PDB entry 1KO6 | X-ray diffraction, 3.00 A resolution | chains C and D of the 4 polymer chains in the assembly

Chain C:
Protein: Nuclear Pore Complex Protein Nup98
From: Homo sapiens
Notes: fragment: C-terminal Autoproteolytic Domain (Sequence database residues 677-863)
UniProtKB: P52948 (NUP98_HUMAN); residue numbers follow UniProt; this construct covers 678-863
Amino-acid sequence (187 residues; numbered 677 to 863; the number before each row is that of its first residue):
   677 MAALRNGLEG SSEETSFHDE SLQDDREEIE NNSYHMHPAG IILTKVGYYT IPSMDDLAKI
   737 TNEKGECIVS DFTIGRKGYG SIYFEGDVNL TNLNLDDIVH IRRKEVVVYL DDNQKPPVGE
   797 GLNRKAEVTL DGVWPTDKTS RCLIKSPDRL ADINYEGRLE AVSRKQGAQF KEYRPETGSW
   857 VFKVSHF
Disordered / not traced: 677-712, 739-741
Construct notes: initiating methionine (677)

Chain D:
Protein: Nuclear Pore Complex Protein Nup98
From: Homo sapiens
Notes: fragment: C-terminal Autoproteolytic Domain (Sequence database residues 864-920)
UniProtKB: P52948 (NU98_HUMAN); residue numbers follow UniProt; this construct covers 864-920
Amino-acid sequence (64 residues; each row starts with the number of its first residue):
   864 SKYGLQDSDE EEEEHPSKTS TKKLKTAPLP PASQTTPLQM ALNGKPAPPP QVEKKGQLEH
   924 HHHH
Disordered / not traced: 864, 871-927
Construct notes: expression tag (921-927)

Chain C / chain D interface:
Pairs across the interface - 20 pairs, chain C then chain D:
  Lys780(C) - Gly867(D)
  Lys780(C) - Leu868(D)  hydrogen bond (backbone-backbone)
  Glu781(C) - Lys865(D)
  Glu781(C) - Tyr866(D)
  Glu781(C) - Gly867(D)
  Glu781(C) - Gln869(D)
  Val782(C) - Lys865(D)
  Val782(C) - Tyr866(D)  hydrogen bond (backbone-backbone)
  Val783(C) - Lys865(D)
  Tyr831(C) - Leu868(D)
  Leu835(C) - Leu868(D)  hydrophobic
  Val838(C) - Gly867(D)
  Gln842(C) - Tyr866(D)
  Gln842(C) - Gly867(D)  hydrogen bond (side chain-backbone)
  Trp856(C) - Gly867(D)
  Trp856(C) - Leu868(D)  hydrophobic
  Val860(C) - Tyr866(D)  hydrophobic
  His862(C) - Tyr866(D)  hydrogen bond (backbone-side chain)
  Phe863(C) - Lys865(D)
  Phe863(C) - Tyr866(D)  hydrophobic
Also at the interface, not in a pair above, chain C (17 interface residues in all): Val784, Leu806, Val809, Ala844, Phe858

Overview:
The interface between chain C and chain D involves 17 residues on one side and 5 on the other; the contacts
include 4 hydrogen bonds. Among the polar pairs are Gln842(C)-Gly867(D), His862(C)-Tyr866(D) and
Lys780(C)-Leu868(D).
Chain C is Nuclear Pore Complex Protein Nup98 and chain D is Nuclear Pore Complex Protein Nup98, both from
Homo sapiens; the structure, Crystal Structure of C-terminal Autoproteolytic Domain of Nucleoporin Nup98, was
determined by X-ray diffraction.
